3BWQ - chains A and B of the 5 polymer chains in the assembly; structure by X-ray diffraction, 2.30 A resolution.

# Chain A (and B)
Name: Capsid protein VP1
Source organism: Simian virus 40
Notes: chain B of this document is another copy of the same molecule, construct and numbering; everything in this record applies to it too
UniProt: P03087 (VP1_SV40); residues 30-297 here correspond to UniProt positions 33-300 (UniProt number = residue number + 3)
Amino-acid sequence (272 residues; numbered 26 to 297; the number before each row is that of its first residue):
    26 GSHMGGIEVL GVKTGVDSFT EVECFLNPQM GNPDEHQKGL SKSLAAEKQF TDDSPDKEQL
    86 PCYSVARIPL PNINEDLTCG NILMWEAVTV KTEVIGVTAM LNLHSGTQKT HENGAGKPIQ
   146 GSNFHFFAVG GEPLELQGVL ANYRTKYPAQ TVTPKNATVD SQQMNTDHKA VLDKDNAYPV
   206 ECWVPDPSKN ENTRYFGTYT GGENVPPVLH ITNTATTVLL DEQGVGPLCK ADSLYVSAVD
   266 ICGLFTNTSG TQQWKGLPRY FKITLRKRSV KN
Unresolved in the structure: 26-30 (chain B: 26-42)
Differences from the reference sequence: expression tag (26-29)

# Interface between chain A and chain B
Pairs across the interface (98):
  E48(A) - S213(B)
  F50(A) - M189(B)  hydrophobic
  F50(A) - D211(B)
  F50(A) - S213(B)
  N52(A) - Q188(B)
  N52(A) - M189(B)  hydrogen bond (side chain-backbone)
  E60(A) - V184(B)
  H61(A) - Y168(B)  hydrogen bond
  H61(A) - R169(B)
  H61(A) - Q187(B)  hydrogen bond (backbone-side chain)
  K63(A) - V184(B)
  K63(A) - D185(B)  salt bridge
  K63(A) - Q187(B)  hydrogen bond (backbone-side chain)
  K63(A) - Q188(B)
  E118(A) - Y220(B)  hydrogen bond
  I120(A) - V164(B)  hydrophobic
  I120(A) - M189(B)  hydrophobic
  G121(A) - V164(B)
  G121(A) - V209(B)
  V122(A) - V209(B)
  T123(A) - F149(B)
  T123(A) - V205(B)  hydrogen bond (side chain-backbone)
  T123(A) - E206(B)
  T123(A) - W208(B)  hydrogen bond (side chain-backbone)
  T123(A) - V209(B)
  A124(A) - V164(B)
  A124(A) - A166(B)
  A124(A) - E206(B)
  M125(A) - Y224(B)
  L126(A) - V205(B)  hydrophobic
  L126(A) - E206(B)
  L126(A) - Y224(B)  hydrophobic
  L126(A) - I266(B)  hydrophobic
  L126(A) - W279(B)
  N127(A) - A166(B)
  N127(A) - E206(B)
  L128(A) - A70(B)
  L128(A) - W279(B)  hydrophobic
  H129(A) - A70(B)
  H129(A) - E72(B)
  H129(A) - K73(B)  hydrogen bond (backbone-backbone)
  H129(A) - D78(B)  salt bridge
  H129(A) - L85(B)
  H129(A) - E206(B)  salt bridge
  S130(A) - K73(B)
  S130(A) - F75(B)
  S130(A) - D78(B)  hydrogen bond
  S130(A) - N167(B)  hydrogen bond
  S130(A) - T170(B)  hydrogen bond
  G131(A) - K73(B)  hydrogen bond (backbone-backbone)
  G131(A) - F75(B)
  T132(A) - A71(B)
  T132(A) - E72(B)  hydrogen bond (side chain-backbone)
  K134(A) - A71(B)
  K134(A) - E72(B)  hydrogen bond (backbone-side chain)
  H136(A) - G275(B)  hydrogen bond (side chain-backbone)
  H136(A) - Q277(B)
  N138(A) - S274(B)  hydrogen bond (side chain-backbone)
  N138(A) - G275(B)
  N138(A) - T276(B)
  N138(A) - Q277(B)
  G139(A) - A71(B)
  G139(A) - G275(B)
  G139(A) - Q277(B)
  A140(A) - A71(B)
  A140(A) - Q277(B)
  G141(A) - A71(B)
  P143(A) - S147(B)
  P143(A) - G227(B)
  P143(A) - E228(B)
  Q145(A) - G227(B)
  Q145(A) - E228(B)  hydrogen bond
  P231(A) - G226(B)
  P231(A) - V230(B)  hydrophobic
  P232(A) - Y224(B)
  P232(A) - T225(B)
  P232(A) - G226(B)  hydrogen bond (backbone-backbone)
  V233(A) - Y224(B)
  L234(A) - G222(B)
  L234(A) - T223(B)
  L234(A) - Y224(B)  hydrogen bond (backbone-backbone)
  H235(A) - G222(B)
  H235(A) - T223(B)  hydrogen bond
  I236(A) - P210(B)  hydrophobic
  I236(A) - F221(B)
  I236(A) - G222(B)  hydrogen bond (backbone-backbone)
  T237(A) - Y220(B)  hydrogen bond (side chain-backbone)
  T237(A) - F221(B)
  N238(A) - N215(B)  hydrogen bond (side chain-backbone)
  N238(A) - T218(B)  hydrogen bond (side chain-backbone)
  N238(A) - R219(B)
  N238(A) - Y220(B)  hydrogen bond (side chain-backbone)
  T239(A) - F221(B)
  T273(A) - E72(B)
  P283(A) - Q188(B)
  P283(A) - M189(B)  hydrophobic
  Y285(A) - P212(B)  hydrophobic
  Y285(A) - S213(B)
Other interface residues (no listed pair), chain A (50 interface residues in all): P53, Q62, G64, K116, Q133, T135, E137, K142, F270, N272
Other interface residues (no listed pair), chain B (54 interface residues in all): L69, P80, Y88, F151, Q162, L165, E247

# In short
Chain A and chain B form an interface of 50 and 54 residues respectively; the contacts include 25 hydrogen
bonds and 3 salt bridges. Polar pairs include K63(A)-D185(B), H129(A)-D78(B) and H129(A)-E206(B).
Chain A and chain B are both Capsid protein VP1 (Simian virus 40); the structure, Structure of free SV40 VP1
pentamer, was determined by X-ray diffraction together with 3BWR from the same study.
